Entry 5BTQ (X-ray diffraction, 2.08 A resolution); this record covers chain A.

# Chain A
Molecule: Heme oxygenase 1
Source organism: Homo sapiens
Notes: EC 1.14.99.3
Reference sequence: P09601 (HMOX1_HUMAN); residue numbers follow UniProt; this construct covers 1-233
Amino-acid sequence (237 residues; numbered -3 to 233; the number before each row is that of its first residue; numbers below 1 keep their minus sign (Gly-3 is residue -3)):
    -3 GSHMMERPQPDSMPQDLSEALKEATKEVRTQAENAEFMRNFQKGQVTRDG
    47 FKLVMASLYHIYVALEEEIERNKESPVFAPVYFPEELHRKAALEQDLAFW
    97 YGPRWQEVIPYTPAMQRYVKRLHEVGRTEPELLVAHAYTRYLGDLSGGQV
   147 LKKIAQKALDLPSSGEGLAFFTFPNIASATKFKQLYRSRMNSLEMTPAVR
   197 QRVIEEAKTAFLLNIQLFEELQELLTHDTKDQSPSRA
Not modelled in the structure: -3 to 10, 224-233
Sequence notes: expression tag (-3 to 0); engineered mutation Arg25 (His in P09601)
Residues lining bound ligands: biliverdine ix alpha (BLA): Ser14, Lys18, Arg25, Ala28, Glu29, Met34, Gln38, Tyr134, Thr135, Leu138, Gly139, Asp140, Ser142, Gly143, Leu147, Lys179, Arg183, Phe207, Asn210, Phe214
Curated features (UniProtKB/Swiss-Prot):
  - binding site (heme b): Lys18, Tyr134, Arg183
  - site: Asp140 (Important for catalytic activity)
  - modified residue: Ser229 (Phosphoserine)
  - mutagenesis: Asp140 (D140A/H/N/F/L: Inactive as a heme oxygenase but active as a peroxidase)
From the paper describing this entry:
  - binding site for biliverdine ix alpha: Arg25
  - conformationally variable residues (side-chain flip): Arg25, Glu29
  - mutagenesis - H25R: decreased catalytic activity
  - mutagenesis - H25R/E29A: unchanged catalytic activity

# Overview
Ligands of chain A: biliverdine ix alpha. UniProt lists 3 heme b-binding residues and one mutagenesis site.
From the paper: a binding site for biliverdine ix alpha at Arg25; H25R reduces catalytic activity.
Chain A is Heme oxygenase 1 (Homo sapiens); the structure, Crystal structure of human heme oxygenase 1 H25R
with biliverdin bound, was determined by X-ray diffraction, deposited together with 4WD4.
